9JTU - chains A and L of the 10 polymer chains in the assembly; structure by electron microscopy, 3.43 A resolution.

Chain A:
Molecule: V(D)J recombination-activating protein 1
From: Mus musculus
Notes: EC 3.1.-.-, 2.3.2.27
UniProtKB: P15919 (RAG1_MOUSE); numbering as in UniProt (aligned over 1-1040)
Chain sequence (1040 residues; row label = number of the first residue in the row):
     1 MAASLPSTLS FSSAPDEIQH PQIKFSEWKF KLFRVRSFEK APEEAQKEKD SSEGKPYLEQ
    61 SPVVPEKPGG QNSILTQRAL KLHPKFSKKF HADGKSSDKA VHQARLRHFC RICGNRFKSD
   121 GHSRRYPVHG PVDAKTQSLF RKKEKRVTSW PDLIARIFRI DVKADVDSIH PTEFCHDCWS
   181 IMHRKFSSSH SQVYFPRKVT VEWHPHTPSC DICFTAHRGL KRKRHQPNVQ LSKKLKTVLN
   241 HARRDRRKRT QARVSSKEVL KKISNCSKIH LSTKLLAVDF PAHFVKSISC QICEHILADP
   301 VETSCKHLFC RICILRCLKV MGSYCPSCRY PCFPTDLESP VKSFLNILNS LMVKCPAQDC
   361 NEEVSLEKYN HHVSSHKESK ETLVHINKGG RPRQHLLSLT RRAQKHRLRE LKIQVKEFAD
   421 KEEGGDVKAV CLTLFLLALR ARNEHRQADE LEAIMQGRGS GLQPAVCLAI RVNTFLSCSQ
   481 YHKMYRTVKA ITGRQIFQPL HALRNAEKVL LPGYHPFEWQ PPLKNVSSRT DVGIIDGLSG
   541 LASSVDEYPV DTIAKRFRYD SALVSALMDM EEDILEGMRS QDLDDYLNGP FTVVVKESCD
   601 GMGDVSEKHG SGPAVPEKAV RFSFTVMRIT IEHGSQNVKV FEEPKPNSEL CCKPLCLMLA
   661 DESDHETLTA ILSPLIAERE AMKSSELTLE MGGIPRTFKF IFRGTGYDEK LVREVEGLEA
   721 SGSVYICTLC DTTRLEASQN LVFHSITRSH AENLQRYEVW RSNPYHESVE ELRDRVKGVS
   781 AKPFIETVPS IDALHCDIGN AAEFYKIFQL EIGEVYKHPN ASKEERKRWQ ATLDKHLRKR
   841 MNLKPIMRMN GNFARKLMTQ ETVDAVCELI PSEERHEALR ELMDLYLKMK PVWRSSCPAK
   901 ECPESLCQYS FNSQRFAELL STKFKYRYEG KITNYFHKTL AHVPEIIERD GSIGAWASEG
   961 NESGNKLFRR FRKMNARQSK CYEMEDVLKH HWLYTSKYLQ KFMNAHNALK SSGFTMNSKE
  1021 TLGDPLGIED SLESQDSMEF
Not modelled in the structure: 1-390, 1009-1040
Ion coordination: Ca2+ near Asp-600 (its only coordinating residue here); Zn2+: Cys-727, Cys-730, His-937, His-942
Swiss-Prot annotation at these positions:
  - zinc finger: Cys-290 to Arg-329 (RING-type), Leu-351 to Lys-380 (RAG1-type)
  - DNA-binding region: Gly-389 to Gln-456 (NBD)
  - binding site (Zn(2+)): Cys-266, His-270, Cys-290, Cys-293, His-295, Cys-305, His-307, Cys-310, Cys-313, Cys-325, Cys-328, Cys-355, Cys-360, His-372, His-376
  - binding site (a divalent metal cation): Asp-600, Asp-708, Glu-962
  - site: Trp-893 (Essential for DNA hairpin formation, participates in base-stacking interactions near the cleavage site)
  - cross-link: Lys-233 (Glycyl lysine isopeptide (Lys-Gly) (interchain with G-Cter in ubiquitin))
  - mutagenesis: Lys-233 (K233M: Abolishes autoubiquitination), His-307 (H307A: Displays lower E3 ligase activity and affects the joining step of V(D)J recombination), Cys-325 (C325G: Loss of E3 ligase activity and affects the joining step of V(D)J recombination), Arg-391 (R391A: Defects in converting nicked products to hairpins; R391L: Impairs DNA-binding and hairpin formation while maintaining some nicking activity), Arg-393 (R393A: Impairs DNA-binding and hairpin formation while maintaining some nicking activity), Arg-401 (R401A: Allows robust hairpin activity), Arg-402 (R402A: Defects in converting nicked products to hairpins), Lys-405 (K405A: Reduced hairpin activity), His-406 (H406A: Allows robust hairpin activity), Arg-407 (R407A: Impairs DNA-binding and reduces hairpin formation without affecting nicking activity), Asn-443 (N443A: Impairs DNA-binding; when associated with A-445), His-445 (H445A: Impairs DNA-binding; when associated with A-443), 23 further mutagenesis entries in UniProt

Chain L:
Molecule: 30-nt DNA strand
Sequence (30 nucleotides; numbered 17 to 46; the number before each row is that of its first residue):
    17 CACAGTGATA CAGCCCTTAA CAAAAACCCG

Interface between chain A and chain L:
Pairs across the interface (16):
  Arg-440(A) with DC32(L), salt bridge to the phosphate
  Ala-441(A) with DC32(L), sugar contact
  His-445(A) with DC31(L), phosphate contact
  Lys-645(A) with DA20(L), salt bridge to the phosphate
  Asn-647(A) with DA18(L), phosphate contact
  Ser-648(A) with DC19(L), sugar contact
  Glu-649(A) with DA20(L), sugar contact
  Leu-650(A) with DA20(L), phosphate contact
  Asn-852(A) with DA18(L), hydrogen bond to the base
  Arg-855(A) with DA18(L), salt bridge to the phosphate
  Arg-894(A) with DC17(L), sugar contact; DA18(L), salt bridge to the phosphate
  Ser-895(A) with DC17(L), phosphate contact
  Ser-896(A) with DC17(L), phosphate contact
  Glu-901(A) with DC17(L), base contact
  Glu-959(A) with DA18(L), sugar contact
Also at the interface, not in a pair above, chain A (17 interface residues in all): Cys-902, Ser-963

Overview:
The interface between chain A and chain L involves 17 residues on one side and 6 on the other, with 1 hydrogen
bond and 4 salt bridges. Among the polar pairs are Asn-852(A)/DA18(L), Arg-440(A)/DC32(L) and
Lys-645(A)/DA20(L).
Chain A is V(D)J recombination-activating protein 1 (Mus musculus) and chain L is a 30-nt DNA strand; the
structure, CryoEM structure of mouse RAG SEC-1DNA (23RSS side), was determined by electron microscopy (same
publication as 9JPU, 9JPX, 9JQN and 9JTS).
